8GJ6 - chains A and B; structure by X-ray diffraction, 2.77 A resolution.

Chain A:
Protein: Lysine-specific histone demethylase 1A
Organism: Homo sapiens
Notes: EC 1.14.99.66
Reference sequence: O60341 (KDM1A_HUMAN); numbering as in UniProt (aligned over 1-852)
Amino-acid sequence (871 residues; each row starts with the number of its first residue; numbers below 1 keep their minus sign (Gly-18 is residue -18)):
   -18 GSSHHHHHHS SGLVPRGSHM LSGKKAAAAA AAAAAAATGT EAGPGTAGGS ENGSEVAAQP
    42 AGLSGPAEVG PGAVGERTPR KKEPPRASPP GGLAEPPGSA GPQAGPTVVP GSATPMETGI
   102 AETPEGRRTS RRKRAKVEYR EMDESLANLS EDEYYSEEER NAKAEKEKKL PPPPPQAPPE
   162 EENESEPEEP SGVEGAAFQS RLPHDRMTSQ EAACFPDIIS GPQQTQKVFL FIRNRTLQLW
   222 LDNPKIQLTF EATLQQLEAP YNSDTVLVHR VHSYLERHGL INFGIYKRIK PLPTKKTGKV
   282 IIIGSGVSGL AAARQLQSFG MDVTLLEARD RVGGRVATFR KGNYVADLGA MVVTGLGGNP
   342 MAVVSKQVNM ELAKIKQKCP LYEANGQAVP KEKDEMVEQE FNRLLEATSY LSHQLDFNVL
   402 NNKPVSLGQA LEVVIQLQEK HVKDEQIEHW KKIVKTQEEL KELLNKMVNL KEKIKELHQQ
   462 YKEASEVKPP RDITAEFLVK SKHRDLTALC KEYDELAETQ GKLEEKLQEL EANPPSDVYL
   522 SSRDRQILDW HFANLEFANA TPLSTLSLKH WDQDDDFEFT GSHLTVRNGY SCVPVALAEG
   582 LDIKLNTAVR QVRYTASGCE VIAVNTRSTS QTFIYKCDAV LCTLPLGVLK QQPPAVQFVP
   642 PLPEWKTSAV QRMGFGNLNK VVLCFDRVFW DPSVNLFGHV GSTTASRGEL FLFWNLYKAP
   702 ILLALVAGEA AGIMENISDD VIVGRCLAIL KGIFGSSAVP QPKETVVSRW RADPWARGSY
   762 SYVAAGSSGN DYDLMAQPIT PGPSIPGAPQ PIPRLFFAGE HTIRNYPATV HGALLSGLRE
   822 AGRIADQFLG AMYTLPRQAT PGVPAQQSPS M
Not modelled in the structure: -18 to 170, 837-852
Sequence notes: expression tag (-18 to 0)
Metal / ion sites: K+ near Glu379 (its only coordinating residue here)
Residues lining bound ligands: ZSI ([(2R,3S,4R,5R)-5-(6-amino-9H-purin-9-yl)-3,4-dihydroxyoxolan-2-yl]methyl (2R,3S,4S)-2,3,4-trihydroxy-5-[(1R,3S,3aS,13R)-1-hydroxy-10,11-dimethyl-3-[3-(methylcarbamoyl)phenyl]-4,6-dioxo-2,3,5,6-tetrahydro-1H-benzo[g]pyrrolo[2,1-e]pteridin-8(4H)-yl]pentyl dihydrogen diphosphate (non-preferred name)): Ile284, Gly285, Ser286, Gly287, Val288, Ser289, Gly290, Leu307, Glu308, Ala309, Arg310, Gly314, Gly315, Arg316, Val317, Leu329, Gly330, Ala331, Met332, Val333, Thr335, Phe538, Ala539, Thr588, Ala589, Val590, Thr624, Leu625, Pro626, Val629, Val637, Leu659, Lys661, Trp751, Trp756, Ser760, Tyr761, Gly800, Glu801, Ala809, Thr810, Val811, Ala814
What the authors report for this chain:
  - mutagenesis - T684DEL/T685DEL/A686DEL/S687DEL: increased growth in response to AW4

Chain B:
Protein: REST corepressor 1
Organism: Homo sapiens
Reference sequence: Q9UKL0 (RCOR1_HUMAN); residues 305-440 here correspond to UniProt positions 308-443 (UniProt number = residue number + 3)
Amino-acid sequence (144 residues; numbered 297 to 440; the number before each row is that of its first residue):
   297 GPLGSPEFRA KRKPPKGMFL SQEDVEAVSA NATAATTVLR QLDMELVSVK RQIQNIKQTN
   357 SALKEKLDGG IEPYRLPEVI QKCNARWTTE EQLLAVQAIR KYGRDFQAIS DVIGNKSVVQ
   417 VKNFFVNYRR RFNIDEVLQE WEAE
Not modelled in the structure: 297-307
Sequence notes: expression tag (297-304)

Chain A / chain B interface:
Residue-residue contacts (86; chain A residue first):
  Glu381(A) - Met314(B)
  Arg384(A) - Lys312(B)  hydrogen bond (side chain-backbone)
  Arg384(A) - Gly313(B)
  Arg384(A) - Met314(B)
  Leu385(A) - Met314(B)
  Glu387(A) - Pro311(B)
  Ala388(A) - Pro311(B)
  Tyr391(A) - Lys309(B)
  Tyr391(A) - Pro310(B)
  Leu392(A) - Val321(B)  hydrophobic
  Gln395(A) - Arg308(B)  hydrogen bond
  Leu396(A) - Gln318(B)
  Gln417(A) - Val324(B)
  Gln417(A) - Ala331(B)
  Leu418(A) - Phe315(B)
  Leu418(A) - Asp320(B)
  Leu418(A) - Val321(B)  hydrophobic
  Leu418(A) - Val324(B)  hydrophobic
  Gln419(A) - Gly313(B)  hydrogen bond (side chain-backbone)
  Gln419(A) - Met314(B)
  Gln419(A) - Phe315(B)  hydrogen bond (side chain-backbone)
  Glu420(A) - Leu335(B)
  Lys421(A) - Asp320(B)  salt bridge
  Lys421(A) - Leu335(B)
  His422(A) - Phe315(B)
  Lys424(A) - Leu335(B)
  Lys424(A) - Asp339(B)  salt bridge
  Asp425(A) - Leu338(B)
  Gln427(A) - Leu342(B)
  Ile428(A) - Leu338(B)  hydrophobic
  Ile428(A) - Glu341(B)
  Ile428(A) - Leu342(B)  hydrophobic
  Trp431(A) - Leu342(B)
  Trp431(A) - Val345(B)  hydrophobic
  Trp431(A) - Lys346(B)
  Trp431(A) - Ile349(B)
  Ile434(A) - Ile349(B)  hydrophobic
  Val435(A) - Ile349(B)  hydrophobic
  Gln438(A) - Ile352(B)
  Gln438(A) - Lys353(B)
  Gln438(A) - Asn356(B)  hydrogen bond (backbone-side chain)
  Glu439(A) - Ile352(B)
  Leu441(A) - Asn356(B)
  Lys442(A) - Thr355(B)
  Lys442(A) - Asn356(B)
  Leu445(A) - Asn356(B)
  Leu445(A) - Leu359(B)  hydrophobic
  Asn446(A) - Leu359(B)
  Met448(A) - Leu363(B)  hydrophobic
  Val449(A) - Leu363(B)  hydrophobic
  Lys452(A) - Lys362(B)
  Lys452(A) - Leu363(B)
  Lys452(A) - Asp364(B)  salt bridge
  Lys452(A) - Gly366(B)  hydrogen bond (side chain-backbone)
  Ile455(A) - Tyr370(B)
  Lys456(A) - Tyr370(B)
  His459(A) - Pro369(B)
  His459(A) - Tyr370(B)
  Ile474(A) - Glu386(B)
  Ile474(A) - Leu389(B)  hydrophobic
  Ile474(A) - Gln393(B)  hydrogen bond (backbone-side chain)
  Thr475(A) - Gln393(B)
  Phe478(A) - Leu390(B)  hydrophobic
  Phe478(A) - Gln393(B)
  Phe478(A) - Ala394(B)
  Phe478(A) - Lys397(B)
  Lys481(A) - Leu390(B)
  Lys481(A) - Val408(B)
  Ser482(A) - Lys397(B)  hydrogen bond
  Ser482(A) - Tyr398(B)
  His484(A) - Leu372(B)
  His484(A) - Pro373(B)
  His484(A) - Val375(B)
  Arg485(A) - Tyr398(B)
  Arg485(A) - Asp401(B)  salt bridge
  Arg485(A) - Ala404(B)
  Arg485(A) - Asp407(B)
  Asp486(A) - Lys397(B)  salt bridge
  Asp486(A) - Tyr398(B)  hydrogen bond
  Leu487(A) - Tyr370(B)
  Cys491(A) - Ile367(B)  hydrophobic
  Tyr494(A) - Leu363(B)
  Tyr494(A) - Gly366(B)
  Tyr494(A) - Ile367(B)  hydrophobic
  Asp495(A) - Arg371(B)  salt bridge
  Glu505(A) - Lys360(B)  salt bridge
Interface residues without a listed pair, chain A (54 interface residues in all): Phe398, Leu401, Val415, Lys432, Tyr462, Glu477, Tyr520
Interface residues without a listed pair, chain B (53 interface residues in all): Leu316, Ser317, Ser325, Gln348

Overview:
54 residues of chain A face 53 of chain B across their interface, with 9 hydrogen bonds and 7 salt bridges.
Among the polar pairs are Lys421(A)-Asp320(B), Lys424(A)-Asp339(B) and Lys452(A)-Asp364(B). Bound to chain A:
compound ZSI. The paper reports that T684DEL/T685DEL/A686DEL/S687DEL of chain A increase growth in response to
AW4.
Chain A is Lysine-specific histone demethylase 1A and chain B is REST corepressor 1, both from Homo sapiens;
the structure, LSD1-CoREST in complex with T16, was determined by X-ray diffraction, deposited together with
8BOP, 8BOX, 8F2Z, 8F30, 8F59, 8F6S and 18 further entries.
